PDB entry 4BGM | X-ray diffraction, 2.40 A resolution | chain A

[Chain A]
Protein: Gamma-butyrobetaine dioxygenase
From: Homo sapiens
Notes: EC 1.14.11.1
UniProtKB: O75936 (BODG_HUMAN); residue numbers follow UniProt; this construct covers 1-387
Amino-acid sequence (387 residues; numbered 1 to 387; the number before each row is that of its first residue):
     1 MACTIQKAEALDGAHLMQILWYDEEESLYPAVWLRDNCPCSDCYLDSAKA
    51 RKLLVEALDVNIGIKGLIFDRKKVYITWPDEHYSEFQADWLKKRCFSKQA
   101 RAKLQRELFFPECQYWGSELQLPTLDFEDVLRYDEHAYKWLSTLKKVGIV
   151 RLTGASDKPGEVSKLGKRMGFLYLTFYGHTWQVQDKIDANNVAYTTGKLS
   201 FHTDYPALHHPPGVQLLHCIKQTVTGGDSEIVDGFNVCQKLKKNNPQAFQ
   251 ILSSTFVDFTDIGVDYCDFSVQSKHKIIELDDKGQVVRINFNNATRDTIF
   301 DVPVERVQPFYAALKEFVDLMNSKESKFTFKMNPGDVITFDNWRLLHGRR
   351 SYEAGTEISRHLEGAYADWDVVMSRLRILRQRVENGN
Not modelled in the structure: 385-387
Metal / ion sites: Zn2+ site 1: Cys38, Cys40, Cys43, His82; Zn2+ site 2: His202, Asp204, His347 (together with N-oxalylglycine)
Residues lining bound ligands:
  - hexane-1,6-diamine (16D): Ile68, Asp70, Tyr75, Tyr83, Glu85
  - DLT (3-Carboxy-N-(2-fluoroethyl)-N,N-dimethylpropan-1-aminium): Thr175, Tyr177, Trp181, Asn191, Ala193, Tyr194, Thr203, Asp204, Tyr205, Pro206, Asn292, Thr295, Tyr366
  - N-oxalylglycine (OGA): Val183, Ala193, Leu199, His202, Asp204, Leu217, Ser229, His347, Arg349, Arg360, Leu362
UniProt features mapped onto this chain:
  - binding site (Zn(2+)): Cys38, Cys40, Cys43, His82
  - binding site (Fe cation): His202, Asp204, His347
  - modified residue: Ser351 (Phosphoserine)

[Summary]
Bound to chain A: N-oxalylglycine, compound DLT and hexane-1,6-diamine. The Zn2+ site 1 is built by Cys38,
Cys40, Cys43 and His82. The Zn2+ site 2 is built by His202, Asp204 and His347. Curated annotation (UniProt)
lists 4 Zn2+-binding residues and 3 Fe cation-binding residues.
Chain A is Gamma-butyrobetaine dioxygenase (Homo sapiens); the structure, Three dimensional structure of human
gamma-butyrobetaine hydroxylase in complex with 3-Carboxy-N-(2-fluoroethyl)-N,N-dimethylpropan-1- aminium
chloride, was determined by X-ray diffraction, deposited together with 4BG1, 4BGK, 4BHF, 4BHI and 4C5W.
